6KAS - chains A and C of the 4 polymer chains in the assembly; structure by X-ray diffraction, 1.65 A resolution.

# Chain A (and C)
Name: Hemoglobin subunit alpha
From: Homo sapiens
Notes: chain C of this document is another copy of the same molecule, construct and numbering; everything in this record applies to it too
Reference sequence: P69905 (HBA_HUMAN); residues 1-141 here correspond to UniProt positions 2-142 (UniProt number = residue number + 1)
Amino-acid sequence (141 residues; row label = number of the first residue in the row):
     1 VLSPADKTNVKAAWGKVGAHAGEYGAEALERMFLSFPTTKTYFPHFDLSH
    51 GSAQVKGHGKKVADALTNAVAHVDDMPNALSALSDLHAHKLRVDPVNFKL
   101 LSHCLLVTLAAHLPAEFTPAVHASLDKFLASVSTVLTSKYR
Metal / ion sites: heme Fe: H87 (together with carbon monoxide)
Ligand contacts: carbon monoxide / heme: L29, M32, T39, Y42, F43, F46, H58, K61, V62, A65, L66, L83, L86, H87, L91, V93, N97, F98, L101, L105, V132, L136
UniProt features mapped onto this chain:
  - binding site (O2): H58
  - binding site (heme b): H87
  - site: T8, N9 (Microbial infection: Cleavage), K11 (Not glycated), A13, W14 (Microbial infection: Cleavage), Y24, G25 (Microbial infection: Cleavage), L29, E30 (Microbial infection: Cleavage), H45, F46 (Microbial infection: Cleavage), D47, L48 (Microbial infection: Cleavage), S52, A53 (Microbial infection: Cleavage), V55, K56 (Microbial infection: Cleavage), K56 (Not glycated), G59, K60 (Microbial infection: Cleavage), K60 (Not glycated), K90 (Not glycated), L91, R92 (Microbial infection: Cleavage), K99 (Not glycated), L106, V107 (Microbial infection: Cleavage), T108, L109 (Microbial infection: Cleavage), V121, H122 (Microbial infection: Cleavage), S133, T134 (Microbial infection: Cleavage)
  - modified residue: S3 (Phosphoserine), K7 (N6-succinyllysine), T8 (Phosphothreonine), K11 (N6-succinyllysine), K16 (N6-acetyllysine), Y24 (Phosphotyrosine), S35 (Phosphoserine), K40 (N6-succinyllysine), S49 (Phosphoserine), S102 (Phosphoserine), T108 (Phosphothreonine), S124 (Phosphoserine), S131 (Phosphoserine), T134 (Phosphothreonine), T137 (Phosphothreonine), S138 (Phosphoserine)
  - glycosylation (N-linked (Glc) (glycation) lysine): K7, K16, K40, K61

# How chain A and chain C interact
Contacting residue pairs (18; chain A residue first):
  V1(A) - S138(C)  hydrogen bond (backbone-side chain)
  V1(A) - K139(C)
  V1(A) - Y140(C)  hydrophobic
  L2(A) - Y140(C)
  S3(A) - Y140(C)
  S3(A) - R141(C)
  P4(A) - Y140(C)
  P4(A) - R141(C)
  K127(A) - K139(C)  hydrogen bond (side chain-backbone)
  S138(A) - V1(C)  hydrogen bond (side chain-backbone)
  K139(A) - V1(C)
  K139(A) - K127(C)  hydrogen bond (backbone-side chain)
  Y140(A) - V1(C)  hydrophobic
  Y140(A) - L2(C)
  Y140(A) - S3(C)
  Y140(A) - P4(C)
  R141(A) - S3(C)
  R141(A) - P4(C)
Interface residues without a listed pair, chain A (13 interface residues in all): D6, P77, T134, V135
Interface residues without a listed pair, chain C (13 interface residues in all): D6, P77, T134, V135

# Summary
The chain A/chain C interface involves 13 residues from each chain, with 4 hydrogen bonds. Among the polar
pairs are V1(A)-S138(C) and K127(A)-K139(C). Bound to chain A: carbon monoxide / heme. UniProt lists
O2-binding residue H58(A) and heme b-binding residue H87(A) on chain A.
Chain A and chain C are both Hemoglobin subunit alpha (Homo sapiens); the structure, Carbonmonoxy human
hemoglobin A in the R2 quaternary structure at 95 K: Dark, was determined by X-ray diffraction (same
publication as 6KA9, 6KAE, 6KAH, 6KAI, 6KAO, 6KAP and 11 further entries).
